PDB entry 9DAS | X-ray diffraction, 1.40 A resolution | chain A

== Chain A ==
Molecule: Flagellin hook IN motif family
Organism: Aeromonas hydrophila
UniProt: A0KNW4 (A0KNW4_AERHH); residues 4497-4776 here correspond to UniProt positions 4496-4775 (UniProt number = residue number - 1)
Amino-acid sequence (301 residues; each row starts with the number of its first residue):
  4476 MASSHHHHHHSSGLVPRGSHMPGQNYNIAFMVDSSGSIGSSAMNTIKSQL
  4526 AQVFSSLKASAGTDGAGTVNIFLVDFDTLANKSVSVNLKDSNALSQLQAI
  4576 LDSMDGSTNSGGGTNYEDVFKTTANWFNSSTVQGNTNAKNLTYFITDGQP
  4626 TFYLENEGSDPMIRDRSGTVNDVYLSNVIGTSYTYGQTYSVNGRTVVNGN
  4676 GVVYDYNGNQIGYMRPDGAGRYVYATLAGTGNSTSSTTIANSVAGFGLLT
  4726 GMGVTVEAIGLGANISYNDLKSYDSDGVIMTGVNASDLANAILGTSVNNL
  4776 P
Disordered / not traced: 4476-4497, 4771-4776
Construct notes: initiating methionine (4476); expression tag (4477-4496)
Metal / ion sites: Ca2+ site 1: S4509, D4552, D4580, G4586; Ca2+ site 2: S4510, S4512, T4589 (shared with 1 residue of chain B); Ca2+ site 3: S4512, D4622; Ca2+ site 4: E4592, L4629, E4632; Ca2+ site 5: D4640, R4641, G4643, D4647; Ca2+ site 6: E4732, D4749, D4751, V4753
From the paper describing this entry:
  - Ca2+ coordination: R4641, D4647
  - interface residues: D4635

== Overview ==
S4509, D4552, D4580 and G4586 coordinate Ca2+ site 1. The Ca2+ site 2 is built by S4510, S4512 and T4589. The
paper reports the interface residue D4635; Ca2+ coordination by R4641 and D4647.
Chain A is Flagellin hook IN motif family (Aeromonas hydrophila); the structure, Crystal structure of vWFA
domain from large adhesion protein of Aeromonas hydrophila, was determined by X-ray diffraction (same
publication as 9CSE).
